PDB entry 4JRU | X-ray diffraction, 1.20 A resolution | chain A

== Chain A ==
Name: thaumatin-like protein
From: Vitis vinifera
UniProt: F6HUG9 (F6HUG9_VITVI); residues 25-225 here = UniProt positions 25-225
Amino-acid sequence (201 residues; numbered 25 to 225; the number before each row is that of its first residue):
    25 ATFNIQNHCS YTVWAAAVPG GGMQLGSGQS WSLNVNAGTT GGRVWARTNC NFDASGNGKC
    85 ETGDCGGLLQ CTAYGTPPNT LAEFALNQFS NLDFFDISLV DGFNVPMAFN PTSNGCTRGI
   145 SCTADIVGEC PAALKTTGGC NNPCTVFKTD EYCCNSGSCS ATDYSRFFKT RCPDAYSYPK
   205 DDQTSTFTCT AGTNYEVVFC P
Cystine bridges: Cys-33/Cys-224, Cys-74/Cys-84, Cys-89/Cys-95, Cys-140/Cys-213, Cys-146/Cys-196, Cys-154/Cys-164, Cys-168/Cys-177, Cys-178/Cys-183

== Overview ==
Chain A is thaumatin-like protein (Vitis vinifera); the structure, Structure of haze forming proteins in white
wines: Vitis vinifera thaumatin-like proteins, was determined by X-ray diffraction (same publication as 4MBT
and 4L5H).
